Entry 6EOJ (electron microscopy, 3.55 A resolution); this record covers chains B and D of the 3 polymer chains in the assembly.

== Chain B ==
Molecule: mRNA 3'-end-processing protein YTH1
Organism: Saccharomyces cerevisiae (strain ATCC 204508 / S288c)
UniProtKB: Q06102 (YTH1_YEAST); numbering as in UniProt (aligned over 2-208)
Chain sequence (208 residues; numbered 1 to 208; the number before each row is that of its first residue):
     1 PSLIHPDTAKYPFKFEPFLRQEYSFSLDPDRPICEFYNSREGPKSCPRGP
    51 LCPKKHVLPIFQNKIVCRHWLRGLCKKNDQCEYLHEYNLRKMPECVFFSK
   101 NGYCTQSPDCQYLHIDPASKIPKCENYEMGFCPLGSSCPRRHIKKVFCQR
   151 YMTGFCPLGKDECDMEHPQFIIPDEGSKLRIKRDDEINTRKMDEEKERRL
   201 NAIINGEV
Not modelled in the structure: 95-208
Differences from the reference sequence: expression tag (1)
Curated features (UniProtKB/Swiss-Prot):
  - zinc finger: Asp28 to Pro59 (C3H1-type 1), Phe61 to Asn88 (C3H1-type 2), Leu89 to Pro117 (C3H1-type 3), Ala118 to Lys145 (C3H1-type 4), Phe147 to Phe170 (C3H1-type 5)
Bound ions: Zn2+ site 1: Cys34, Cys46, Cys52, His56; Zn2+ site 2: Cys67, Cys75, Cys81, His85
Reported in the primary citation:
  - contacts within the chain: Trp70-His85 (pi stacking)

== Chain D ==
Molecule: Polyadenylation factor subunit 2
Organism: Saccharomyces cerevisiae (strain ATCC 204508 / S288c)
UniProtKB: P42841 (PFS2_YEAST); residue numbers follow UniProt; this construct covers 1-465
Chain sequence (470 residues; each row starts with the number of its first residue; X marks 5 residues of unknown identity (built as UNK)):
     1 MDGHNQNQYQNQNQIQQSQQPPLKKYVTQRRSVDVSSPYINLYYNRRHGL
    51 PNLVVEPETSYTIDIMPPNAYRGRDRVINLPSKFTHLSSNKVKHVIPAIQ
   101 WTPEGRRLVVATYSGEFSLWNASSFTFETLMQAHDSAVTTMKYSHDSDWM
   151 ISGDADGMIKIWQPNFSMVKEIDAAHTESIRDMAFSSNDSKFVTCSDDNI
   201 LKIWNFSNGKQERVLSGHHWDVKSCDWHPEMGLIASASKDNLVKLWDPRS
   251 GNCISSILKFKHTVLKTRFQPTKGNLLMAISKDKSCRVFDIRYSMKELMC
   301 VRDETDYMTLEWHPINESMFTLACYDGSLKHFDLLQNLNEPILTIPYAHD
   351 KCITSLSYNPVGHIFATAAKDRTIRFWTRARPIDPNAYDDPTYNNKKING
   401 WFFGINNDINAVREKSEFGAAPPPPATLEPHALPNMNGFINKKPRQEIPG
   451 IDSNIKSSTLPGLSIXXXXX
Not modelled in the structure: 1-26, 389-390, 412-465

== Chain B / chain D interface ==
Pairs across the interface - 19 pairs, chain B then chain D:
  His69(B) - Thr129(D)
  Arg72(B) - Arg106(D)  hydrogen bond (backbone-side chain)
  Arg72(B) - Arg107(D)  hydrogen bond (backbone-side chain)
  Arg72(B) - Glu128(D)
  Gly73(B) - Arg106(D)
  Gly73(B) - Arg107(D)  hydrogen bond (backbone-side chain)
  Gly73(B) - Asn165(D)
  Leu74(B) - Arg107(D)
  Leu74(B) - Leu119(D)  hydrophobic
  Leu74(B) - Glu128(D)
  Leu74(B) - Asn165(D)
  Cys75(B) - Asn165(D)  hydrogen bond (backbone-side chain)
  Lys76(B) - Met131(D)  hydrogen bond (side chain-backbone)
  Lys76(B) - Asn165(D)
  Lys76(B) - Phe166(D)
  Lys76(B) - Ser167(D)
  Asn78(B) - Gln163(D)
  Asn78(B) - Asn165(D)
  Asn78(B) - Ser167(D)
Other interface residues (no listed pair), chain D (11 interface residues in all): Pro164

== Summary ==
7 residues of chain B face 11 of chain D across their interface, with 5 hydrogen bonds. Among the polar pairs
are Arg72(B)-Arg106(D), Arg72(B)-Arg107(D) and Gly73(B)-Arg107(D). Cys34(B), Cys46(B), Cys52(B) and His56(B)
form the Zn2+ site 1. From the paper: contacts within the chain involving Trp70(B) and His85(B).
Here chain B is mRNA 3'-end-processing protein YTH1 and chain D is Polyadenylation factor subunit 2, both from
Saccharomyces cerevisiae (strain ATCC 204508 / S288c). Entry 6EOJ (PolyA polymerase module of the cleavage and
polyadenylation factor (CPF) from Saccharomyces cerevisiae) was determined by electron microscopy.
